2MW2 - chains A and C of the 3 polymer chains in the assembly; structure by solution NMR.

[Chain A]
Name: Hemolysin expression-modulating protein Hha
Source organism: Escherichia coli K-12
UniProtKB: P0ACE3 (HHA_ECOLI); numbering as in UniProt (aligned over 1-72)
Amino-acid sequence (72 residues; numbered 1 to 72; the number before each row is that of its first residue):
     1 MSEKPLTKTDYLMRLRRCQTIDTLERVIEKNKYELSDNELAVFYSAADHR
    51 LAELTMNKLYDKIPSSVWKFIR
Disordered / not traced: 1-5
Reported in the primary citation:
  - mutagenesis - C18I: unchanged binding to DNA-binding protein H-NS (chain C) (citing earlier work)
  - conformationally variable residues: Y44, W68

[Chain C]
Name: DNA-binding protein H-NS
Source organism: Escherichia coli K-12
UniProtKB: P0ACF8 (HNS_ECOLI); residue numbers follow UniProt; this construct covers 1-47
Amino-acid sequence (47 residues; numbered 1 to 47; the number before each row is that of its first residue):
     1 MSEALKILNNIRTLRAQARECTLETLEEMLEKLEVVVNERREEESAA
Disordered / not traced: 1-2, 47

[Chain A / chain C interface]
Residue-residue contacts - 17 pairs, chain A then chain C:
  K8(A) - E24(C)
  K8(A) - E28(C)
  S45(A) - E28(C)
  S45(A) - K32(C)
  D48(A) - K32(C)
  H49(A) - E28(C)
  I63(A) - E31(C)
  S65(A) - E31(C)
  S65(A) - E34(C)
  S65(A) - V35(C)
  W68(A) - E31(C)
  W68(A) - K32(C)
  W68(A) - V35(C)
  K69(A) - V35(C)
  K69(A) - N38(C)
  K69(A) - E39(C)
  K69(A) - E42(C)
Other interface residues (no listed pair), chain A (11 interface residues in all): Y44, P64, R72
The authors on this interface:
  - pairs named by the authors: D48(A)-K32(C) (salt bridge)

[Overview]
The interface between chain A and chain C involves 11 residues on one side and 9 on the other. The paper
describes a salt bridge between D48(A) and K32(C). From the paper: C18I of chain A leaves binding to
DNA-binding protein H-NS (chain C) unchanged; conformational variability at Y44(A) and W68(A).
Here chain A is Hemolysin expression-modulating protein Hha and chain C is DNA-binding protein H-NS, both from
Escherichia coli K-12. Entry 2MW2 (Hha-H-NS46 charge zipper complex) was determined by solution NMR.
